PDB entry 8VWH | electron microscopy, 3.06 A resolution | chains K and M of the 8 polymer chains in the assembly

# Chain K (and M)
Name: Major capsid protein
Source organism: Autographa californica multiple nucleopolyhedrovirus
Notes: chain M of this document is another copy of the same molecule, construct and numbering; everything in this record applies to it too
UniProtKB: P17499 (MCP_NPVAC); residue numbers follow UniProt; this construct covers 1-347
Sequence (347 residues; row label = number of the first residue in the row):
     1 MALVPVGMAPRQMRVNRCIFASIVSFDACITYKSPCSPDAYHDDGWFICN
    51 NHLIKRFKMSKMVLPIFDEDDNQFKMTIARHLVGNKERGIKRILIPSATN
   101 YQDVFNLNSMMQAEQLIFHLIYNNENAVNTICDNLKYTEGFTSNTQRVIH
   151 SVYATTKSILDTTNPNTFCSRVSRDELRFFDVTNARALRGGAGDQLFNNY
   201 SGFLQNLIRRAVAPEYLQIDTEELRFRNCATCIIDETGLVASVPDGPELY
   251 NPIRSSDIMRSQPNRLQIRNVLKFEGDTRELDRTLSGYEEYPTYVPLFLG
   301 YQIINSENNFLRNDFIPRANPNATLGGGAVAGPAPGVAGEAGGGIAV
Not modelled in the structure: 1-14, 27-34, 254-261, 321-347 (chain M: 1-14, 254-261, 321-347)
Bound ions: Zn2+: C18, C36, C49, H52

# Chain K / chain M interface
Contacting residue pairs (25; chain K residue first):
  L116(K) - F168(M)  hydrophobic
  V128(K) - F168(M)  hydrophobic
  C132(K) - F168(M)  hydrogen bond (side chain-backbone)
  C132(K) - C169(M)  disulfide
  Q146(K) - C169(M)
  Q146(K) - S170(M)
  Q146(K) - R171(M)
  I149(K) - F168(M)  hydrophobic
  I149(K) - C169(M)  hydrophobic
  H150(K) - T167(M)
  H150(K) - C169(M)  hydrogen bond (side chain-backbone)
  Y153(K) - F168(M)  hydrophobic
  F168(K) - L116(M)  hydrophobic
  F168(K) - V128(M)  hydrophobic
  F168(K) - C132(M)  hydrophobic
  F168(K) - I149(M)  hydrophobic
  F168(K) - Y153(M)  hydrophobic
  C169(K) - C132(M)  disulfide
  C169(K) - K136(M)  hydrogen bond (backbone-side chain)
  C169(K) - F141(M)
  C169(K) - Q146(M)
  C169(K) - I149(M)  hydrophobic
  S170(K) - K136(M)  hydrogen bond (backbone-side chain)
  S170(K) - Q146(M)
  R171(K) - Q146(M)
Interface residues without a listed pair, chain K (13 interface residues in all): F141, T167
Interface residues without a listed pair, chain M (16 interface residues in all): N129, T142, H150
Cross-chain cystine bridges: C132(K)-C169(M), C169(K)-C132(M)

# Summary
Chain K and chain M form an interface of 13 and 16 residues respectively; the contacts include 2 disulfide
bonds and 4 hydrogen bonds. Among the polar pairs are C132(K)-F168(M), H150(K)-C169(M) and C169(K)-K136(M).
C18(K), C36(K), C49(K) and H52(K) form the Zn2+ site.
Both chains are Major capsid protein (Autographa californica multiple nucleopolyhedrovirus). Entry 8VWH
(Structure of the baculovirus major nucleocapsid protein VP39 (localised reconstruction)) was determined by
electron microscopy (same publication as 8VWJ).
